4EXT - chains A and C of the 3 polymer chains in the assembly; structure by X-ray diffraction, 1.90 A resolution.

Chain A:
Molecule: DNA repair protein REV1
From: Homo sapiens
Notes: EC 2.7.7.-; fragment: Protein interaction domain
Reference sequence: Q9UBZ9 (REV1_HUMAN); residues 156-251 here correspond to UniProt positions 1156-1251 (UniProt number = residue number + 1000)
Sequence (96 residues; row label = number of the first residue in the row):
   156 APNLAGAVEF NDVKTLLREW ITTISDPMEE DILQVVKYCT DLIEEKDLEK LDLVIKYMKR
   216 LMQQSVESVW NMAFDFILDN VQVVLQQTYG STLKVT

Chain C:
Molecule: Mitotic spindle assembly checkpoint protein MAD2B
From: Homo sapiens
Notes: fragment: Regulartory subunit
Reference sequence: Q9UI95 (MD2L2_HUMAN); residues 7-209 here = UniProt positions 7-209
Sequence (204 residues; numbered 6 to 209; the number before each row is that of its first residue):
     6 TQDLNFGQVV ADVLCEFLEV AVHLILYVRE VYPVGIFQKR KKYNVPVQMS CHPELNQYIQ
    66 DTLHCVKPLL EKNDVEKVVV VILDKEHRPV EKFVFEITQP PLLSISSDSL LSHVEQLLRA
   126 FILKISVCDA VLDHNPPGCT FTVLVHTREA ATRNMEKIQV IKDFPWILAD EQDVHMHDPR
   186 LIPLKTMTSD ILKMQLYVEE RAHK
Unresolved in the structure: 106-111
Construct notes: expression tag (6)
Swiss-Prot annotation at these positions:
  - natural variant: Val85 (V85E: In FANCV)
  - mutagenesis: Tyr63 (Y63A: Alters interaction with REV3L. Loss of interaction with REV3L; when associated with A-171), Arg124 (R124A: Induces structural changes that increase affinity for REV3L and REV1. No effect on interaction with REV1; when associated with A-171), Trp171 (W171A: Alters interaction with REV3L and REV1. Loss of interaction with REV3L; when associated with A-63. No effect on interaction with REV1; when associated with A-124), Leu186 (L186A: Significantly prevents interaction with REV1; no effect on interaction with REV3L), Gln200 (Q200A: Significantly prevents interaction with REV1; no effect on interaction with REV3L), Tyr202 (Y202A: Significantly prevents interaction with REV1; no effect on interaction with REV3L)

Interface between chain A and chain C:
Pairs across the interface - 32 pairs, chain A then chain C:
  Glu200(A) with Lys198(C)
  Lys201(A) with Glu101(C), salt bridge; Thr191(C); Lys198(C); Gln200(C), hydrogen bond (backbone-side chain)
  Asp202(A) with Thr191(C); Gln200(C)
  Leu203(A) with Pro188(C); Thr191(C); Gln200(C), hydrogen bond (backbone-side chain)
  Glu204(A) with Lys190(C), salt bridge; Thr191(C), hydrogen bond (side chain-backbone)
  Asp207(A) with Pro188(C)
  Leu240(A) with Leu186(C), hydrophobic
  Tyr244(A) with Glu101(C), hydrogen bond; Gln200(C), hydrogen bond; Tyr202(C); Glu204(C)
  Gly245(A) with Pro184(C)
  Ser246(A) with Pro184(C); Leu186(C); Glu204(C), hydrogen bond
  Thr247(A) with Pro184(C), hydrogen bond (backbone-backbone); Arg185(C); Leu186(C), hydrogen bond (backbone-backbone)
  Leu248(A) with Leu186(C); Pro188(C)
  Lys249(A) with Val136(C), hydrogen bond (side chain-backbone); Asp138(C), salt bridge; Leu186(C), hydrogen bond (backbone-backbone); Ile187(C); Glu205(C), salt bridge
Interface residues without a listed pair, chain C (18 interface residues in all): Lys82, Leu137, Leu189

In short:
Chain A and chain C form an interface of 13 and 18 residues respectively; the contacts include 10 hydrogen
bonds and 4 salt bridges. Polar contacts include Lys201(A)-Glu101(C), Glu204(A)-Lys190(C) and
Lys249(A)-Asp138(C). Curated annotation (UniProt) lists 6 mutagenesis sites on chain C.
Here chain A is DNA repair protein REV1 and chain C is Mitotic spindle assembly checkpoint protein MAD2B, both
from Homo sapiens. Entry 4EXT (Structure of polymerase-interacting domain of human Rev1 in complex with
translesional synthesis polymerase zeta) was determined by X-ray diffraction.
